PDB entry 7WV9 | electron microscopy, 3.36 A resolution | chains A and S of the 5 polymer chains in the assembly

# Chain A
Name: Guanine nucleotide-binding protein G(i) subunit alpha-2
From: Homo sapiens
UniProt: P04899 (GNAI2_HUMAN); residues 1-355 here = UniProt positions 1-355
Sequence (355 residues; row label = number of the first residue in the row):
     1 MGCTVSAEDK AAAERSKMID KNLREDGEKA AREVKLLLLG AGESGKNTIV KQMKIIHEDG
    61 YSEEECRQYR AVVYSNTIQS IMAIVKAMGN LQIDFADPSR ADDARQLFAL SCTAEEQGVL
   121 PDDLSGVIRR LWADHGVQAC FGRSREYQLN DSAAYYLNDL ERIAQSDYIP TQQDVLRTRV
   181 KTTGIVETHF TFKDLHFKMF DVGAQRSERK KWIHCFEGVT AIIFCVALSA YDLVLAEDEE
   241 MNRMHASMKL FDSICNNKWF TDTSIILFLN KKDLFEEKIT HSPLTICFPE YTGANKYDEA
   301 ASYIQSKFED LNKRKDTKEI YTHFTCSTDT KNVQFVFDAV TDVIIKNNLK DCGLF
Unresolved in the structure: 1-3, 55-182
Sequence notes: engineered mutation Asn47 (Ser in P04899), Ala204 (Gly in P04899), Ala246 (Glu in P04899), Ser327 (Ala in P04899)
Curated features (UniProtKB/Swiss-Prot):
  - region: Lys35 to Lys46, Thr48 (G1 motif), Asp174 to Thr182 (G2 motif), Phe197 to Gly203, Gln205, Arg206 (G3 motif), Ile266 to Asp273 (G4 motif), Thr325, Cys326, Thr328 to Thr330 (G5 motif)
  - binding site (GTP): Leu176 to Thr182, Asp201 to Gly203, Gln205, Asn270 to Asp273
  - binding site (Mg(2+)): Thr182
  - modified residue: Arg179 (ADP-ribosylarginine), Gln205 (Deamidated glutamine), Cys352 (ADP-ribosylcysteine)
  - lipidation: Gly2 (N-myristoyl glycine), Cys3 (S-palmitoyl cysteine)

# Chain S
Name: ScFv16
From: Mus musculus
Notes: antibody fragment or engineered binder
Sequence (266 residues; each row starts with the number of its first residue; note: 2 numbers in that range are skipped by the numbering (no residue carries them; nothing is unmodelled there); a row labelled like 121A-121N holds insertion residues (121A, then the next letters in order)):
     1 DVQLVESGGG LVQPGGSRKL SCSASGFAFS SFGMHWVRQA PEKGLEWVAY ISSGSGTIYY
    61 ADTVKGRFTI SRDDPKNTLF LQMTSLRSED TAMYYCVRSI YYYGSSPFDF WGQGTTLTVS
   121 S
121A-121N GGGGSGGGGSGGGG
   124 SDIVMTQATS SVPVTPGESV SISCRSSKSL LHSNGNTYLY WFLQRPGQSP QLLIYRMSNL
   184 ASGVPDRFSG SGSGTAFTLT ISRLEAEDVG VYYCMQHLEY PLTFGAGTKL ELKAAAENLY
   244 FQGHHHHHHH H
Unresolved in the structure: 1, 121A-121N, 236-254

# Chain A / chain S interface
Pairs across the interface (17):
  Ser6(A) - His155(S)
  Ser6(A) - Tyr161(S)  hydrogen bond
  Ser6(A) - Leu221(S)
  Ala7(A) - Tyr161(S)  hydrogen bond (backbone-side chain)
  Glu8(A) - Tyr101(S)
  Glu8(A) - Asn159(S)
  Glu8(A) - Tyr161(S)  hydrogen bond (backbone-side chain)
  Asp9(A) - Asn157(S)
  Lys10(A) - Tyr50(S)  hydrogen bond
  Lys10(A) - Tyr59(S)
  Ala11(A) - Tyr50(S)
  Ala11(A) - Tyr101(S)  hydrophobic
  Glu14(A) - Ser52(S)  hydrogen bond
  Glu14(A) - Thr57(S)  hydrogen bond
  Arg15(A) - Ser31(S)  hydrogen bond
  Arg15(A) - Tyr102(S)  hydrogen bond
  Met18(A) - Ser53(S)
Other interface residues (no listed pair), chain A (10 interface residues in all): Ala12
Other interface residues (no listed pair), chain S (16 interface residues in all): Ile100, Pro107, Tyr163

# Overview
10 residues of chain A and 16 residues of chain S are in contact; the contacts include 8 hydrogen bonds. Polar
pairs include Ser6(A)-Tyr161(S), Ala7(A)-Tyr161(S) and Glu8(A)-Tyr161(S). Curated annotation (UniProt) lists
15 GTP-binding residues and Mg2+-binding residue Thr182(A) on chain A.
Chain A is Guanine nucleotide-binding protein G(i) subunit alpha-2 (Homo sapiens) and chain S is ScFv16 (Mus
musculus); the structure, Allosteric modulator ZCZ011 binding to CP55940-bound cannabinoid receptor 1 in
complex with Gi protein, was determined by electron microscopy, deposited together with 7FEE.
